Entry 7X4N (X-ray diffraction, 2.88 A resolution); this record covers chains A and B of the 4 polymer chains in the assembly.

Chain A:
Protein: Tubulin alpha-1A chain
Source organism: Sus scrofa
UniProtKB: P02550 (TBA1A_PIG); numbering as in UniProt (aligned over 1-451)
Chain sequence (451 residues; each row starts with the number of its first residue):
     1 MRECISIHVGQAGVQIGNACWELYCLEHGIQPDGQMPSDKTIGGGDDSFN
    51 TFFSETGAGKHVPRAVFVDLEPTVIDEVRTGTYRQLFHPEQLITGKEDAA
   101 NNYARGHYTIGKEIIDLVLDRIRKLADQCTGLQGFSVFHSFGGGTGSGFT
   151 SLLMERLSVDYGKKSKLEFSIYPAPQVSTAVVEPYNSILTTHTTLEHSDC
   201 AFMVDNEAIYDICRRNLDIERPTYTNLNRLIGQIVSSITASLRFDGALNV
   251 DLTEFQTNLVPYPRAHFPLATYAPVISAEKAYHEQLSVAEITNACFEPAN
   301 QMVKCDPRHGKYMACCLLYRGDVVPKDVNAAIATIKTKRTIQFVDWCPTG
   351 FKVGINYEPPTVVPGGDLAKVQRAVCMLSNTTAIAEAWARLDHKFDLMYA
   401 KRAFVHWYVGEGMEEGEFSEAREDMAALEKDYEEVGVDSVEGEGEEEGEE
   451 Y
Not modelled in the structure: 46-47, 438-451
Bound ions: Mg2+: E71 (together with GTP)
Small-molecule neighbours: GTP (guanosine-5'-triphosphate): G10, Q11, A12, Q15, I16, D69, E71, D98, A99, N101, S140, G142, G143, G144, T145, G146, I171, P173, V177, S178, T179, E183, N206, Y224, L227, N228, I231
Curated features (UniProtKB/Swiss-Prot):
  - active site: E254
  - binding site (GTP): G10, Q11, A12, Q15, E71, A99, S140, G143, G144, T145, G146, T179, E183, N206, Y224, N228, L252
  - binding site (Mg(2+)): E71
  - site: Y451 (Involved in polymerization)
  - modified residue: K40 (N6-acetyllysine), Y282 (3'-nitrotyrosine), S439 (Phosphoserine), E443 (5-glutamyl polyglutamate), E445 (5-glutamyl polyglutamate), Y451 (3'-nitrotyrosine)
  - natural variant: A265 (A265G; A265I), T271 to A273 (sequence variant, change not given here)

Chain B:
Protein: Tubulin beta chain
Source organism: Sus scrofa
UniProtKB: P02554 (TBB_PIG); residue numbers follow UniProt; this construct covers 1-445
Chain sequence (445 residues; numbered 1 to 445; the number before each row is that of its first residue):
     1 MREIVHIQAGQCGNQIGAKFWEVISDEHGIDPTGSYHGDSDLQLERINVY
    51 YNEAAGNKYVPRAILVDLEPGTMDSVRSGPFGQIFRPDNFVFGQSGAGNN
   101 WAKGHYTEGAELVDSVLDVVRKESESCDCLQGFQLTHSLGGGTGSGMGTL
   151 LISKIREEYPDRIMNTFSVVPSPKVSDTVVEPYNATLSVHQLVENTDETY
   201 CIDNEALYDICFRTLKLTTPTYGDLNHLVSATMSGVTTCLRFPGQLNADL
   251 RKLAVNMVPFPRLHFFMPGFAPLTSRGSQQYRALTVPELTQQMFDAKNMM
   301 AACDPRHGRYLTVAAVFRGRMSMKEVDEQMLNVQNKNSSYFVEWIPNNVK
   351 TAVCDIPPRGLKMSATFIGNSTAIQELFKRISEQFTAMFRRKAFLHWYTG
   401 EGMDEMEFTEAESNMNDLVSEYQQYQDATADEQGEFEEEGEEDEA
Not modelled in the structure: 431-445
Small-molecule neighbours: GDP (guanosine-5'-diphosphate): G10, Q11, C12, Q15, I16, N99, S138, G140, G141, G142, T143, G144, V169, P171, V175, S176, E181, N204, L207, Y222, L225, N226
Curated features (UniProtKB/Swiss-Prot):
  - motif: M1 to I4 (MREI motif)
  - binding site (GTP): Q11, E69, S138, G142, T143, G144, N204, N226
  - binding site (Mg(2+)): E69
  - modified residue: S40 (Phosphoserine), K58 (N6-acetyllysine), S172 (Phosphoserine), T285 (Phosphothreonine), T290 (Phosphothreonine), R318 (Omega-N-methylarginine), E438 (5-glutamyl polyglutamate)
  - cross-link (Glycyl lysine isopeptide (Lys-Gly)): K58 (interchain with G-Cter in ubiquitin), K324 (interchain with G-Cter in ubiquitin)
  - natural variant: H37 (H37V: In 2nd form), N48 (N48S: In 2nd form), A55 to N57 (sequence variant, change not given here; In 2nd form), S275 (S275A: In 2nd form)

Interface between chain A and chain B:
Residue-residue contacts - 50 pairs, chain A then chain B:
  Q11(A) - Q245(B)  hydrogen bond
  K96(A) - D128(B)  salt bridge
  E97(A) - M1(B)
  E97(A) - C129(B)
  D98(A) - D249(B)
  D98(A) - K252(B)  salt bridge
  A100(A) - R251(B)
  A100(A) - K252(B)
  A100(A) - V255(B)
  N101(A) - K252(B)
  R105(A) - R251(B)
  P175(A) - N347(B)
  S178(A) - K350(B)
  T179(A) - Q245(B)  hydrogen bond (side chain-backbone)
  T179(A) - L246(B)
  T179(A) - N256(B)
  A180(A) - N256(B)
  A180(A) - K350(B)
  V181(A) - N256(B)
  V181(A) - I345(B)  hydrophobic
  V181(A) - P346(B)
  R221(A) - D327(B)
  Y224(A) - Q245(B)
  K394(A) - P346(B)
  K394(A) - N347(B)  hydrogen bond
  L397(A) - E343(B)
  L397(A) - W344(B)
  L397(A) - P346(B)  hydrophobic
  M398(A) - W344(B)
  M398(A) - P346(B)
  K401(A) - F260(B)
  K401(A) - W344(B)
  K401(A) - A428(B)
  K401(A) - T429(B)  hydrogen bond (side chain-backbone)
  R402(A) - F260(B)
  A403(A) - P259(B)
  A403(A) - F260(B)  hydrophobic
  F404(A) - V255(B)
  F404(A) - N256(B)
  F404(A) - V258(B)
  F404(A) - P259(B)  hydrogen bond (backbone-backbone)
  F404(A) - T312(B)
  F404(A) - I345(B)  hydrophobic
  H406(A) - V258(B)
  H406(A) - P259(B)  hydrogen bond (side chain-backbone)
  H406(A) - F260(B)
  H406(A) - P261(B)
  W407(A) - A254(B)
  W407(A) - V255(B)  hydrophobic
  W407(A) - V258(B)  hydrogen bond (side chain-backbone)
Also at the interface, not in a pair above, chain A (27 interface residues in all): T73, A99, V182, Y210
Also at the interface, not in a pair above, chain B (32 interface residues in all): R2, L130, R162, M323, K324, Y425, A430

Summary:
27 residues of chain A face 32 of chain B across their interface; the contacts include 7 hydrogen bonds and 2
salt bridges. Polar contacts include K96(A)-D128(B), D98(A)-K252(B) and Q11(A)-Q245(B). Chain A binds GTP.
Chain B binds GDP.
Chain A is Tubulin alpha-1A chain and chain B is Tubulin beta chain, both from Sus scrofa; the structure,
Crystal Structure of C. elegans kinesin-4 KLP-12 complexed with tubulin and DARPin, was determined by X-ray
diffraction.
